PDB entry 1SWG | X-ray diffraction, 1.80 A resolution | chains A and C of the 4 polymer chains in the assembly

[Chain A]
Molecule: Circularly permuted core-streptavidin E51/A46
From: Streptomyces avidinii
Notes: engineered mutation(s): DELETION OF SURFACE LOOP RESIDUES 45 - 50 FROM THE SEQUENCE. THE OLD N- AND C-TERMINI (S139, A13, RESPECTIVELY) ARE CONNECTED INTRODUCING THE FOUR ADDITIONAL RESIDUES GGGS
UniProt: P22629 (SAV_STRAV); the construct has insertions or renumbered stretches relative to UniProt, so the offset changes along the chain: 51-132 = UniProt 75-156; 2-16 = UniProt 157-171; 19-25 = UniProt 172-178
Sequence (128 residues; each row starts with the number of its first residue):
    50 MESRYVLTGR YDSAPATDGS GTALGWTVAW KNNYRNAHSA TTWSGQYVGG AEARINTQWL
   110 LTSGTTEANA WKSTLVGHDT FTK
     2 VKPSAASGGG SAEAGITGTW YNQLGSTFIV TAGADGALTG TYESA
Disordered / not traced: 50-51, 2-15
Construct notes: conflict Gly-9 (Ile164 in P22629), Gly-10 (Asp165 in P22629), Gly-11 (Ala166 in P22629), Ser-12 (Ala167 in P22629), Ala-13 (Lys168 in P22629), Glu-14 (Lys169 in P22629), Gly-19 (Val172 in P22629), Thr-20 (Asn173 in P22629), Trp-21 (Asn174 in P22629), Tyr-22 (Gly175 in P22629), Gln-24 (Pro177 in P22629); insertion (17-18)
Ligand contacts: biotin (BTN): Asn-23, Leu-25, Ser-27, Tyr-43, Ser-45, Trp-79, Ala-86, Ser-88, Thr-90, Trp-92, Trp-108, Leu-110, Asp-128

[Chain C]
Molecule: Circularly permuted core-streptavidin E51/A46
From: Streptomyces avidinii
Notes: engineered mutation(s): DELETION OF SURFACE LOOP RESIDUES 45 - 50 FROM THE SEQUENCE. THE OLD N- AND C-TERMINI (S139, A13, RESPECTIVELY) ARE CONNECTED INTRODUCING THE FOUR ADDITIONAL RESIDUES GGGS
UniProt: P22629 (SAV_STRAV); the construct has insertions or renumbered stretches relative to UniProt, so the offset changes along the chain: 51-143 = UniProt 75-167; 13-16 = UniProt 168-171; 19-25 = UniProt 172-178
Sequence (128 residues; numbered 50 to 46; the number before each row is that of its first residue):
    50 MESRYVLTGR YDSAPATDGS GTALGWTVAW KNNYRNAHSA TTWSGQYVGG AEARINTQWL
   110 LTSGTTEANA WKSTLVGHDT FTKVKPSAAS GGGS
    13 AEAGITGTWY NQLGSTFIVT AGADGALTGT YESA
Disordered / not traced: 50-51
Construct notes: conflict Ala-13 (Lys168 in P22629), Glu-14 (Lys169 in P22629), Gly-19 (Val172 in P22629), Thr-20 (Asn173 in P22629), Trp-21 (Asn174 in P22629), Tyr-22 (Gly175 in P22629), Gln-24 (Pro177 in P22629), Gly-140 (Ile164 in P22629), Gly-141 (Asp165 in P22629), Gly-142 (Ala166 in P22629), Ser-143 (Ala167 in P22629); insertion (17-18)
Ligand contacts: biotin (BTN): Asn-23, Leu-25, Ser-27, Tyr-43, Ser-45, Trp-79, Ala-86, Ser-88, Thr-90, Trp-92, Trp-108, Leu-110, Asp-128

[Interface between chain A and chain C]
Pairs across the interface - 7 pairs, chain A then chain C:
  Gln-107(A) / Val-125(C)
  Gln-107(A) / Gly-126(C)
  Gln-107(A) / His-127(C)
  Val-125(A) / Gln-107(C)
  Gly-126(A) / Gln-107(C)
  His-127(A) / Gln-107(C)
  His-127(A) / His-127(C)  hydrogen bond

[Summary]
Chain A and chain C each contribute 4 residues to their interface, with 1 hydrogen bond. The hydrogen-bonded
pair is His-127(A)/His-127(C). Ligands of chain A: biotin. Bound to chain C: biotin.
Chain A and chain C are both Circularly permuted core-streptavidin E51/A46 (Streptomyces avidinii); the
structure, Circular permuted streptavidin E51/A46 in complex with biotin, was determined by X-ray diffraction
together with 1SWF from the same study.
